2O1O - chains A and B; structure by X-ray diffraction, 2.42 A resolution.

[Chain A (and B)]
Molecule: Putative farnesyl pyrophosphate synthase
Organism: Cryptosporidium parvum
Notes: chain B of this document is another copy of the same molecule, construct and numbering; everything in this record applies to it too
UniProtKB: Q5CR09 (Q5CR09_CRYPV); residues 22-368 here correspond to UniProt positions 38-384 (UniProt number = residue number + 16)
Sequence (368 residues; row label = number of the first residue in the row):
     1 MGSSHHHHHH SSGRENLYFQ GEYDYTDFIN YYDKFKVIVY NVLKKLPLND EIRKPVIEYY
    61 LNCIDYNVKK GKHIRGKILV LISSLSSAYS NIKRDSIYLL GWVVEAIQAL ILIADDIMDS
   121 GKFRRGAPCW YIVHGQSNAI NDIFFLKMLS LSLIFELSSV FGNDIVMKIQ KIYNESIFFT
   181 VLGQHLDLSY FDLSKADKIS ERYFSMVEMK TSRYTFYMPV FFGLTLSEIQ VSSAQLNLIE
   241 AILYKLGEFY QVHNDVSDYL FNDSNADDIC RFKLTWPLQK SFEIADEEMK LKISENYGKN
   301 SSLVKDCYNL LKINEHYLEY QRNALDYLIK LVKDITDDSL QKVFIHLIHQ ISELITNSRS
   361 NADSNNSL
Not modelled in the structure: 1-22, 358-368 (chain B: 1-22, 47-54, 362-368)
Construct notes: cloning artifact (1-4, 11-21); expression tag (5-10)
Metal / ion sites: Mg2+ site 1: Asp-115, Asp-119 (together with Risedronate); Mg2+ site 2: Asn-254 (together with Risedronate)
Small-molecule neighbours: Risedronate (RIS; 1-hydroxy-2-(3-pyridinyl)ethylidene bis-phosphonic acid): Ile-111, Leu-112, Asp-115, Asp-119, Arg-124, Gln-184, Lys-210, Thr-211, Tyr-214, Gln-251, Asn-254, Asp-255
What the authors report for this chain:
  - binding site for Risedronate: Lys-210, Thr-211
  - specificity-determining residues: Ile-107, Lys-147, Val-181 (proposed by the authors, not directly observed)

[Interface between chain A and chain B]
Contacting residue pairs (75):
  Leu-43(A) with Phe-178(B), hydrophobic
  Arg-53(A) with Lys-198(B); Glu-201(B), salt bridge; Arg-202(B)
  Val-56(A) with His-185(B); Leu-186(B), hydrophobic
  Tyr-59(A) with His-185(B)
  Tyr-60(A) with Leu-182(B), hydrophobic; His-185(B)
  Leu-110(A) with Phe-144(B), hydrophobic
  Ile-117(A) with Gln-136(B); Ile-140(B), hydrophobic
  Met-118(A) with Ser-137(B), hydrogen bond (backbone-side chain)
  Gln-136(A) with Ile-117(B); Gln-136(B), hydrogen bond
  Ser-137(A) with Met-118(B); Leu-188(B)
  Asn-138(A) with His-185(B); Leu-188(B)
  Ile-140(A) with Ile-117(B), hydrophobic; Met-118(B), hydrophobic
  Asn-141(A) with Met-118(B); Val-181(B), hydrogen bond (side chain-backbone); Gln-184(B); His-185(B); Leu-188(B)
  Ile-143(A) with Phe-144(B), hydrophobic
  Phe-144(A) with Ile-143(B), hydrophobic; Phe-144(B), hydrophobic; Lys-147(B); Val-181(B)
  Phe-145(A) with Phe-178(B), hydrophobic; Val-181(B), hydrophobic
  Lys-147(A) with Met-148(B), hydrogen bond; Leu-151(B)
  Met-148(A) with Lys-147(B); Tyr-173(B), hydrophobic; Asn-174(B); Ile-177(B), hydrophobic; Phe-178(B)
  Leu-151(A) with Lys-147(B); Asn-174(B)
  Phe-155(A) with Met-167(B); Lys-171(B)
  Asn-163(A) with Met-167(B)
  Asp-164(A) with Asn-163(B)
  Met-167(A) with Phe-155(B); Asn-163(B)
  Gln-170(A) with Gln-170(B), hydrogen bond
  Lys-171(A) with Phe-155(B)
  Tyr-173(A) with Met-148(B), hydrophobic
  Asn-174(A) with Met-148(B); Leu-151(B); Ser-152(B); Phe-155(B)
  Ile-177(A) with Met-148(B), hydrophobic
  Phe-178(A) with Leu-43(B), hydrophobic; Lys-45(B); Phe-145(B), hydrophobic; Met-148(B), hydrophobic
  Phe-179(A) with Lys-45(B)
  Val-181(A) with Asn-141(B), hydrogen bond (backbone-side chain); Phe-144(B), hydrophobic; Phe-145(B)
  Leu-182(A) with Lys-45(B); Val-56(B), hydrophobic; Tyr-60(B), hydrophobic
  Gln-184(A) with Asn-141(B)
  His-185(A) with Val-56(B); Tyr-59(B); Tyr-60(B); Asn-141(B)
  Leu-186(A) with Val-56(B), hydrophobic
  Leu-188(A) with Ser-137(B); Asn-138(B)
Other interface residues (no listed pair), chain A (40 interface residues in all): Ala-114, Asp-142, Leu-149, Ser-152
Other interface residues (no listed pair), chain B (40 interface residues in all): Val-42, Leu-149, Ser-158

[Overview]
The chain A/chain B interface involves 40 residues from each chain; the contacts include 6 hydrogen bonds and
1 salt bridge. Among the polar pairs are Arg-53(A)/Glu-201(B), Met-118(A)/Ser-137(B) and
Gln-136(A)/Gln-136(B). Ligands of chain A: Risedronate. From the paper: a binding site for Risedronate at
Lys-210(A) and Thr-211(A); specificity determinants Ile-107(A), Lys-147(A) and Val-181(A).
Both chains are Putative farnesyl pyrophosphate synthase (Cryptosporidium parvum). Entry 2O1O (Cryptosporidium
parvum putative polyprenyl pyrophosphate synthase (cgd4_2550) in complex with risedronate) was determined by
X-ray diffraction (same publication as 2Q58).
